2BCC - chains A and I of the 10 polymer chains in the assembly; structure by X-ray diffraction, 3.50 A resolution.

# Chain A
Protein: Ubiquinol cytochrome C oxidoreductase
Organism: Gallus gallus
Notes: EC 1.10.2.2
Sequence (446 residues; numbered 1 to 446; the number before each row is that of its first residue):
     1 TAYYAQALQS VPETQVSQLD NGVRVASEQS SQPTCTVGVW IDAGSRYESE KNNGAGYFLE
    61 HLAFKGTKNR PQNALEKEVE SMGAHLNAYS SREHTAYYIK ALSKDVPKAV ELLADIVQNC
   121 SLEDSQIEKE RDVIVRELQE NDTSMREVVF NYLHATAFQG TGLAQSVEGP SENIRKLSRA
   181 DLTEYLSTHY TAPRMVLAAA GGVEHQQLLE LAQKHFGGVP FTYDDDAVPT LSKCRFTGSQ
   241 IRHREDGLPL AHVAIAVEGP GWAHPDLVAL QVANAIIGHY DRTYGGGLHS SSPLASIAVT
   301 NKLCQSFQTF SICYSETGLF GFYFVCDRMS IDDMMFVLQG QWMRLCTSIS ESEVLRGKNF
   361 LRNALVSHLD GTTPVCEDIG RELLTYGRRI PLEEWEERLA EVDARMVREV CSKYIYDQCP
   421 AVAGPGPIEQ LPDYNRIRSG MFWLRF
Unresolved in the structure: 1-3, 446

# Chain I
Protein: Ubiquinol cytochrome C oxidoreductase
Organism: Gallus gallus
Notes: EC 1.10.2.2
Sequence (33 residues; each row starts with the number of its first residue; note: 178 numbers in that range are skipped by the numbering (no residue carries them; nothing is unmodelled there); X marks 33 residues of unknown identity (built as UNK)):
   105 XXXXXXXXXX XXXXXXX
   202 XXXXXXXXX
   309 XXXXXXX

# How chain A and chain I interact
Interface residues of chain A (facing chain I), 19 residues: Phe64, Lys65, Glu76, Glu80, Ala84, His85, Leu86, Arg146, His279, Tyr280, Asp281, Arg282, Thr283, Tyr284, Gly285, Gln305, Ser306, Phe360, Ala364

# Summary
No residue of chain A is in contact with chain I.
Chain A is Ubiquinol cytochrome C oxidoreductase and chain I is Ubiquinol cytochrome C oxidoreductase, both
from Gallus gallus; the structure, Stigmatellin-bound cytochrome BC1 complex from chicken, was determined by
X-ray diffraction together with 1BCC and 3BCC from the same study.
